PDB entry 7KTC | X-ray diffraction, 1.65 A resolution | chains A and P of the 4 polymer chains in the assembly

== Chain A ==
Molecule: DNA-directed DNA/RNA polymerase mu
Organism: Homo sapiens
Notes: EC 2.7.7.7
Reference sequence: Q9NP87 (DPOLM_HUMAN); numbering as in UniProt; present here: 132-397, 410-494
Sequence (356 residues; row label = number of the first residue in the row; note: 12 numbers in that range are skipped by the numbering (no residue carries them; nothing is unmodelled there)):
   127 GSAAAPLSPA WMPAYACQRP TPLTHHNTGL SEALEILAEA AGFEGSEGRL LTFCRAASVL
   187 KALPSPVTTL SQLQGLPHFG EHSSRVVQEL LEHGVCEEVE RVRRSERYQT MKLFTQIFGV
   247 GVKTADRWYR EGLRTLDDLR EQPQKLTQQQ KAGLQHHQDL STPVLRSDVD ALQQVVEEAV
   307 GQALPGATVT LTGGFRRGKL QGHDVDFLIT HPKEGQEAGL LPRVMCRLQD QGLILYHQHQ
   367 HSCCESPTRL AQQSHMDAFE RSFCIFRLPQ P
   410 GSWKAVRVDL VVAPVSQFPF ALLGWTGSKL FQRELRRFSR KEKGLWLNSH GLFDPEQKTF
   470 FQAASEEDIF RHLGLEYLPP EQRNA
Disordered / not traced: 127-137, 365-383
Covalent attachments: 2,3-dihydroxy-1,4-dithiobutane (DTT) linked to Cys180
Sequence notes: expression tag (127-131); conflict Gly410 (Pro in Q9NP87)
Ion coordination: Mn2+ site 1 near His219 (its only coordinating residue here); Na+: Thr241, Ile243, Val246 (shared with DT3(P) of chain P); Mn2+ site 2: Asp330, Asp332 (together with pyrophosphate) (shared with 8OG_5(P) of chain P); Mn2+ site 3: Asp332, Asp418 (shared with 8OG_5(P) of chain P); Mn2+ site 4: Glu386, His459
Small-molecule neighbours: pyrophosphate (PPV): Gly319, Gly320, Arg323, Lys325, Gly328, His329, Asp330, Asp332
Curated features (UniProtKB/Swiss-Prot):
  - region: Arg323 to Asp332 (Involved in ssDNA binding)
  - binding site (Mg(2+)): Asp330, Asp332, Asp418
  - site: Gly433 (Responsible for the low discrimination between dNTP and rNTP)
From the paper describing this entry:
  - mutagenesis - R445A: increased catalytic activity on dGTP misinsertion
  - Mn2+ coordination: Asp330
  - mutagenesis - K438D: decreased catalytic activity on Mg2+-dependent dGTP:At
  - mutagenesis - K438D (23-fold): decreased catalytic activity on :Ct insertion
  - mutagenesis - K438D: unchanged catalytic activity on in the presence of Mn2+
  - mutagenesis - Q441A: unchanged catalytic activity on 8-oxodGTP

== Chain P ==
Molecule: 5-nt DNA strand
Sequence (5 nucleotides; row label = number of the first residue in the row):
     1 CGTAG
Modified residues: 8OG (8-oxo-2'-deoxy-guanosine-5'-monophosphate) at position 5
Ion coordination: Na+: DT3 (shared with Thr241(A), Ile243(A), Val246(A) of chain A); Mn2+ site 1: 8OG_5 (together with pyrophosphate) (shared with Asp330(A), Asp332(A) of chain A)

== How chain A and chain P interact ==
Residue-residue contacts (33):
  Ile243(A) with DT3(P), phosphate contact
  Phe244(A) with DT3(P), phosphate contact
  Gly245(A) with DG2(P), phosphate contact; DT3(P), hydrogen bond to the phosphate
  Val246(A) with DG2(P), hydrogen bond to the phosphate; DT3(P), hydrogen bond to the phosphate
  Gly247(A) with DG2(P), hydrogen bond to the phosphate
  Lys249(A) with DC1(P), phosphate contact; DG2(P), phosphate contact
  Thr250(A) with DC1(P), hydrogen bond to the phosphate; DG2(P), hydrogen bond to the phosphate
  Gln275(A) with DG2(P), sugar contact
  Gly319(A) with 8OG_5(P), phosphate contact
  Arg323(A) with 8OG_5(P), hydrogen bond to the phosphate
  His329(A) with DA4(P), salt bridge to the phosphate; 8OG_5(P), phosphate contact
  Asp330(A) with 8OG_5(P), phosphate contact
  Asp332(A) with DA4(P), phosphate contact; 8OG_5(P), phosphate contact
  Phe389(A) with DT3(P), sugar contact; DA4(P), sugar contact
  Arg416(A) with DT3(P), phosphate contact; DA4(P), salt bridge to the phosphate
  Asp418(A) with DA4(P), sugar contact; 8OG_5(P), phosphate contact
  Gly433(A) with 8OG_5(P), sugar contact
  Trp434(A) with DA4(P), phosphate contact; 8OG_5(P), sugar contact
  Thr435(A) with 8OG_5(P), phosphate contact
  Gly436(A) with 8OG_5(P), hydrogen bond to the phosphate
  Ser437(A) with 8OG_5(P), sugar contact
  Lys438(A) with 8OG_5(P), base contact
  Arg445(A) with 8OG_5(P), base contact
Also at the interface, not in a pair above, chain A (26 interface residues in all): Val248, Arg387, Gln441

== Overview ==
The interface between chain A and chain P involves 26 residues on one side and 5 on the other; the contacts
include 8 hydrogen bonds and 2 salt bridges. Among the polar pairs are Gly245(A)-DT3(P), Val246(A)-DG2(P) and
Val246(A)-DT3(P). From the paper: R445A of chain A increases catalytic activity on dGTP misinsertion; Mn2+
coordination by Asp330(A); 3 substitutions were tested in all.
Here chain A is DNA-directed DNA/RNA polymerase mu (Homo sapiens) and chain P is a 5-nt DNA strand. Entry 7KTC
(DNA Polymerase Mu, 8-oxodGTP:Ct Product State Ternary Complex, 10 mM Mn2+ (120min)) was determined by X-ray
diffraction together with 7KSS, 7KST, 7KSU, 7KSV, 7KSW, 7KSX and 25 further entries from the same study.
